Entry 9CI2 (electron microscopy, 2.90 A resolution); this record covers chains 3 and E of the 16 polymer chains in the assembly.

== Chain 3 ==
Molecule: Protein BUNDLE SHEATH DEFECTIVE 2, chloroplastic
Organism: Arabidopsis thaliana
Reference sequence: Q9SN73 (BSD2_ARATH); numbering as in UniProt (aligned over 1-136)
Chain sequence (136 residues; each row starts with the number of its first residue):
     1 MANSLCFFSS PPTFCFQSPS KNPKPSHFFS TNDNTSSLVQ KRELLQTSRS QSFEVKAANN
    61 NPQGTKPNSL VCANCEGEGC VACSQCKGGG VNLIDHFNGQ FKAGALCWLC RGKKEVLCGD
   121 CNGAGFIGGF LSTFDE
Disordered / not traced: 1-63
Curated features (UniProtKB/Swiss-Prot):
  - zinc finger: Pro62 to Thr133 (CR-type)
  - binding site (Zn(2+)): Cys72, Cys75, Glu78, Cys80, Cys83, Cys86, Cys107, Cys110, Glu115, Cys118, Cys121
  - mutagenesis: Asp95 to Phe97 (No visible impact on chaperone function), Gln100 to Lys102 (No visible impact on chaperone function), Trp108 to Leu109 (Impaired chaperone function leading to altered stabilization of RbcL complexes and reduction of assembled RuBisCo), Arg111 to Lys113 (Impaired chaperone function leading to altered stabilization of RbcL complexes and reduction of assembled RuBisCo), Leu117 to Gly119 (Impaired chaperone function leading to altered stabilization of RbcL complexes and reduction of assembled RuBisCo)

== Chain E ==
Molecule: Rubisco large subunit
Organism: Anthoceros agrestis
Chain sequence (475 residues; each row starts with the number of its first residue):
     1 MSPQTETKAG VGFKAGVKDY RLTYYTPDYE TKDTDILAAF RMTPQPGVPP EEAGAAVAAE
    61 SSTGTWTTVW TDGLTSLDRY KGRCYDIEPV AGEENQYIAY VAYPLDLFEE GSVTNMFTSI
   121 VGNVFGFKAL RALRLEDLRI PPAYSKTFQG PPHGIQVERD KLNKYGRPLL GCTIKPKLGL
   181 SAKNYGRAVY ECLRGGLDFT KDDENVNSQP FMRWRDRFLF VAEAIFKSQA ETGEIKGHYL
   241 NATAGTCEEM MKRAQFAREL GMPIVMHDYL TGGFTANTTL AHYCRDNGLL LHIHRAMHAV
   301 IDRQRNHGIH FRVLAKALRM SGGDHIHSGT VVGKLEGERE VTLGFVDLLR DDYIEKDRSR
   361 GIYFTQDWVS MPGVLPVASG GIHVWHMPAL TEIFGDDSVL QFGGGTLGHP WGNAPGAVAN
   421 RVALEACVQA RNEGRDLARE GNDIIREASK WSPELAAACE VWKEIKFVFE TIDTL
Disordered / not traced: 1-21, 74-75
Modified positions: Lys201 (lysine nz-carboxylic acid; KCX)
Ion coordination: Mg2+: Lys201, Asp203, Glu204 (together with 2-carboxyarabinitol-1,5-diphosphate)
Small-molecule neighbours: 2-carboxyarabinitol-1,5-diphosphate (CAP): Thr173, Lys175, Lys201, Asp203, Glu204, His294, Arg295, His327, Lys334, Leu335, Ser379, Gly380, Gly381, Gly403, Gly404

== Interface between chain 3 and chain E ==
Residue-residue contacts (33):
  Asn68(3) with Gly47(E); Pro49(E)
  Ser69(3) with Glu52(E)
  Leu70(3) with Val48(E), hydrophobic; Glu52(E), hydrogen bond (backbone-side chain); Trp66(E), hydrophobic
  Glu78(3) with Thr67(E); Val69(E)
  Gly79(3) with Val69(E)
  Cys80(3) with Val69(E), hydrophobic
  Leu117(3) with Val69(E), hydrophobic
  Asn122(3) with Trp70(E), hydrogen bond (backbone-side chain)
  Gly123(3) with Thr65(E), hydrogen bond (backbone-side chain); Thr67(E), hydrogen bond (backbone-side chain); Trp70(E)
  Ala124(3) with Thr65(E); Trp66(E), hydrogen bond (backbone-backbone); Thr67(E)
  Gly125(3) with Thr67(E)
  Phe126(3) with Gly64(E); Thr65(E); Trp66(E), hydrophobic
  Gly128(3) with Phe127(E)
  Gly129(3) with Glu60(E); Phe127(E)
  Phe130(3) with Glu60(E); Thr63(E); Gly64(E); Asn123(E)
  Leu131(3) with Gly64(E)
  Thr133(3) with Lys128(E), hydrogen bond
  Asp135(3) with Lys128(E)
  Glu136(3) with Lys128(E), salt bridge
Also at the interface, not in a pair above, chain E (17 interface residues in all): Ala59, Ala129

== Overview ==
Chain 3 and chain E form an interface of 19 and 17 residues respectively; the contacts include 6 hydrogen
bonds and 1 salt bridge. Among the polar pairs are Glu136(3)-Lys128(E), Leu70(3)-Glu52(E) and
Asn122(3)-Trp70(E). Chain E binds 2-carboxyarabinitol-1,5-diphosphate.
Here chain 3 is Protein BUNDLE SHEATH DEFECTIVE 2, chloroplastic (Arabidopsis thaliana) and chain E is Rubisco
large subunit (Anthoceros agrestis). Entry 9CI2 (Anthoceros agrestis Rubisco octamer core complexed with small
subunits and Arabidopsis thaliana BSD2) was determined by electron microscopy, deposited together with 9CHZ,
9CI1 and 9CK5.
